PDB entry 9C84 | X-ray diffraction, 1.70 A resolution | chain A

== Chain A ==
Protein: AmpC Beta-lactamase
From: Escherichia coli
Notes: EC 3.5.2.6
UniProtKB: P00811 (AMPC_ECOLI); residues -15 to 361 here correspond to UniProt positions 1-377 (UniProt number = residue number + 16)
Sequence (377 residues; row label = number of the first residue in the row; numbers below 1 keep their minus sign (Met-15 is residue -15)):
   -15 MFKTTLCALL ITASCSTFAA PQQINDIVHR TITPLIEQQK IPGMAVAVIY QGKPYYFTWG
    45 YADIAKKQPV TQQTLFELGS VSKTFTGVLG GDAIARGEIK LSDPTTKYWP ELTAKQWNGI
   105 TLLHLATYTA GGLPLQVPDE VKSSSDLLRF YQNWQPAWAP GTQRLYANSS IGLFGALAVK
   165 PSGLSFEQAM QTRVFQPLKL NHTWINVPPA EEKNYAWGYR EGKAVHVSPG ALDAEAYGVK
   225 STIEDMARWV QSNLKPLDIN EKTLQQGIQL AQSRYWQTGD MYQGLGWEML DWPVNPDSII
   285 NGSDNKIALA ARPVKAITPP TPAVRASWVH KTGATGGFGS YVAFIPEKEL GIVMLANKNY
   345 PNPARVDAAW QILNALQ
Unresolved in the structure: -15 to 3, 287-290
Ligand contacts: A1AU1 (3,5-dichloro-N-(8-fluoroisoquinolin-5-yl)-2-hydroxybenzene-1-sulfonamide): Gly63, Ser64, Lys67, Leu119, Tyr150, Asn152, Val211, Ala220, Tyr221, Thr316, Gly317, Ala318, Thr319, Gly320, Asn343, Asn346
UniProt features mapped onto this chain:
  - active site: Ser64 (Acyl-ester intermediate)
  - binding site (a beta-lactam): Ser64, Gln120, Tyr150, Asn152, Ala318, Asn343

== In short ==
Bound to chain A: compound A1AU1. UniProt lists active-site residue Ser64 and 6 beta-lactam-binding residues.
Chain A is AmpC Beta-lactamase (Escherichia coli); the structure, X-ray crystal structure of AmpC
beta-lactamase with inhibitor, was determined by X-ray diffraction (same publication as 9DHL, 9C6P and 9C81).
